Entry 9K49 (electron microscopy, 3.60 A resolution); this record covers chains B and F of the 8 polymer chains in the assembly.

# Chain B
Molecule: Tol-Pal system protein TolQ
Organism: Escherichia coli K-12
UniProt: P0ABU9 (TOLQ_ECOLI); residues 1-230 here = UniProt positions 1-230
Sequence (230 residues; row label = number of the first residue in the row):
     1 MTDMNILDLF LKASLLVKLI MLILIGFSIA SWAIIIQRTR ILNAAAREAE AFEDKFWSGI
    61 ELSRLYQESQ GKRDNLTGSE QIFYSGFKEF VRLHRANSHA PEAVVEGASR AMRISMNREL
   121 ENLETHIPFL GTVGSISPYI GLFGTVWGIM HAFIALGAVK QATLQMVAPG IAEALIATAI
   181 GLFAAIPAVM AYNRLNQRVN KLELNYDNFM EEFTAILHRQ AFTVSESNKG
Disordered / not traced: 1-7, 225-230

# Chain F
Molecule: Tol-Pal system protein TolR
Organism: Escherichia coli K-12
UniProt: P0ABV6 (TOLR_ECOLI); residue numbers follow UniProt; this construct covers 1-142
Sequence (152 residues; each row starts with the number of its first residue):
     1 MARARGRGRR DLKSEINIVP LLDVLLVLLL IFMATAPIIT QSVEVDLPDA TESQAVSSND
    61 NPPVIVEVSG IGQYTVVVEK DRLERLPPEQ VVAEVSSRFK ANPKTVFLIG GAKDVPYDEI
   121 IKALNLLHSA GVKSVGLMTQ PILEHHHHHH HH
Disordered / not traced: 1-13, 35-152
Differences from the reference sequence: expression tag (143-152)

# Chain B / chain F interface
Residue-residue contacts (12):
  Pro138(B) - Val19(F)  hydrophobic
  Tyr139(B) - Val19(F)  hydrophobic
  Leu142(B) - Leu22(F)  hydrophobic
  Leu142(B) - Asp23(F)
  Thr145(B) - Asp23(F)
  Ile149(B) - Leu30(F)  hydrophobic
  Ala162(B) - Ala34(F)
  Thr163(B) - Ala34(F)
  Leu164(B) - Ala34(F)
  Ile171(B) - Val27(F)  hydrophobic
  Ile171(B) - Leu30(F)  hydrophobic
  Thr178(B) - Asp23(F)  hydrogen bond
Interface residues without a listed pair, chain B (13 interface residues in all): Gly141, Val146, Leu175
Interface residues without a listed pair, chain F (8 interface residues in all): Pro20, Leu26
Interface features reported in the paper:
  - specific contacts: Asp23(F)-Thr145(B), Asp23(F)-Thr178(B)

# In short
13 residues of chain B and 8 residues of chain F are in contact; the contacts include 1 hydrogen bond. The
hydrogen-bonded pair is Thr178(B)-Asp23(F). The authors report contacts between Asp23(F) and Thr145(B) and
Asp23(F) and Thr178(B).
Chain B is Tol-Pal system protein TolQ and chain F is Tol-Pal system protein TolR, both from Escherichia coli
K-12; the structure, Cryo-EM structure of inner membrane TolQRA complex in CYMAL-6-Neopentyl Glycol detergent
micelles, was determined by electron microscopy, deposited together with 9KCH.
